Entry 8RHL (X-ray diffraction, 3.20 A resolution); this record covers chains K and W of the 32 polymer chains in the assembly.

== Chain K ==
Name: Proteasome subunit beta type-5
Organism: Saccharomyces cerevisiae
Notes: EC 3.4.25.1
UniProt: P30656 (PSB5_YEAST); residues 1-212 here correspond to UniProt positions 76-287 (UniProt number = residue number + 75)
Chain sequence (212 residues; row label = number of the first residue in the row):
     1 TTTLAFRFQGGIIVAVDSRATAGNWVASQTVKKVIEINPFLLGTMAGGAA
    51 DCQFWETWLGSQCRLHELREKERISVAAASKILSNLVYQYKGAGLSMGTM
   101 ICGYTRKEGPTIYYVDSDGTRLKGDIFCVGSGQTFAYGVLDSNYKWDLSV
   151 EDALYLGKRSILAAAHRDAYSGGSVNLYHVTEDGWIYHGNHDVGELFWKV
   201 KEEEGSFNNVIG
Bound ions: Mg2+: Ala-165, Asp-168 (shared with Asp-204(W) of chain W)
From the paper describing this entry:
  - catalytic residues: Thr-1, Gly-47
  - binding site for Linear biarylether epoxyketone: Thr-1, Gly-47

== Chain W ==
Name: Proteasome subunit beta type-3
Organism: Saccharomyces cerevisiae
UniProt: P25451 (PSB3_YEAST); residues 0-204 here correspond to UniProt positions 1-205 (UniProt number = residue number + 1)
Chain sequence (205 residues; row label = number of the first residue in the row; numbering starts at 0):
     0 MSDPSSINGGIVVAMTGKDCVAIACDLRLGSQSLGVSNKFEKIFHYGHVF
    50 LGITGLATDVTTLNEMFRYKTNLYKLKEERAIEPETFTQLVSSSLYERRF
   100 GPYFVGPVVAGINSKSGKPFIAGFDLIGCIDEAKDFIVSGTASDQLFGMC
   150 ESLYEPNLEPEDLFETISQALLNAADRDALSGWGAVVYIIKKDEVVKRYL
   200 KMRQD
Unresolved in the structure: 0
Bound ions: Mg2+: Asp-204 (shared with Ala-165(K), Asp-168(K) of chain K)
Swiss-Prot annotation at these positions:
  - modified residue: Ser-30 (Phosphoserine)
  - cross-link: Lys-69 (Glycyl lysine isopeptide (Lys-Gly) (interchain with G-Cter in ubiquitin))

== Chain K / chain W interface ==
Residue-residue contacts - 46 pairs, chain K then chain W:
  Arg-19(K) / Asp-204(W)  salt bridge
  Asn-24(K) / Asp-177(W)
  Asn-24(K) / Ala-178(W)  hydrogen bond (backbone-backbone)
  Asn-24(K) / Leu-179(W)
  Trp-25(K) / Gln-144(W)
  Trp-25(K) / Arg-176(W)
  Val-26(K) / Asp-175(W)
  Val-26(K) / Arg-176(W)  hydrogen bond (backbone-side chain)
  Ala-27(K) / Arg-176(W)  hydrogen bond (backbone-side chain)
  Ser-28(K) / Arg-176(W)
  Gln-29(K) / Arg-202(W)
  Gln-29(K) / Asp-204(W)
  Phe-135(K) / Leu-33(W)  hydrophobic
  Ala-165(K) / Asp-204(W)
  His-166(K) / Asn-37(W)
  His-166(K) / Trp-182(W)  hydrogen bond (backbone-side chain)
  His-166(K) / Gln-203(W)  hydrogen bond (side chain-backbone)
  Arg-167(K) / Ser-32(W)
  Arg-167(K) / Leu-33(W)
  Arg-167(K) / Gly-34(W)  hydrogen bond (backbone-backbone)
  Arg-167(K) / Val-35(W)  hydrogen bond (side chain-backbone)
  Arg-167(K) / Trp-182(W)
  Asp-168(K) / Ser-32(W)
  Ala-169(K) / Arg-27(W)
  Ala-169(K) / Ser-32(W)  hydrogen bond (backbone-backbone)
  Ala-169(K) / Ala-178(W)
  Ala-169(K) / Asp-204(W)
  Tyr-170(K) / Ser-32(W)
  Tyr-170(K) / Ala-178(W)  hydrophobic
  Tyr-170(K) / Leu-179(W)
  Ser-171(K) / Asp-204(W)
  Gly-172(K) / Asp-204(W)
  Gly-173(K) / Arg-202(W)  hydrogen bond (backbone-side chain)
  Gly-173(K) / Asp-204(W)  hydrogen bond (backbone-side chain)
  Asp-192(K) / Arg-202(W)  salt bridge
  Gly-194(K) / Arg-202(W)
  Phe-197(K) / Gln-203(W)
  Trp-198(K) / Lys-200(W)
  Trp-198(K) / Met-201(W)
  Trp-198(K) / Gln-203(W)
  Asn-209(K) / Asn-37(W)  hydrogen bond (backbone-side chain)
  Asn-209(K) / Lys-38(W)  hydrogen bond (backbone-side chain)
  Val-210(K) / Asn-37(W)
  Val-210(K) / Gln-203(W)
  Ile-211(K) / Lys-38(W)
  Ile-211(K) / Tyr-198(W)  hydrophobic
Other interface residues (no listed pair), chain K (25 interface residues in all): Val-193
Other interface residues (no listed pair), chain W (23 interface residues in all): Ser-5, Leu-26, Gln-31

== Summary ==
Chain K and chain W form an interface of 25 and 23 residues respectively, with 12 hydrogen bonds and 2 salt
bridges. Polar pairs include Arg-19(K)/Asp-204(W), Asp-192(K)/Arg-202(W) and Val-26(K)/Arg-176(W). Ala-165(K),
Asp-168(K) and Asp-204(W) form the Mg2+ site. The paper reports catalytic residues Thr-1(K) and Gly-47(K); a
binding site for Linear biarylether epoxyketone at Thr-1(K) and Gly-47(K).
Chain K is Proteasome subunit beta type-5 and chain W is Proteasome subunit beta type-3, both from
Saccharomyces cerevisiae; the structure, Yeast 20S proteasome in complex with a linear biarylether epoxyketone
(compound 15a), was determined by X-ray diffraction, deposited together with 8RHJ and 8RHK.
